Entry 1RTJ (X-ray diffraction, 2.35 A resolution); this record covers chains A and B.

[Chain A]
Protein: HIV-1 reverse transcriptase
Organism: Human immunodeficiency virus 1
Notes: EC 2.7.7.49
Reference sequence: P04585 (POL_HV1H2); residues 1-560 here correspond to UniProt positions 587-1146 (UniProt number = residue number + 586)
Chain sequence (560 residues; each row starts with the number of its first residue):
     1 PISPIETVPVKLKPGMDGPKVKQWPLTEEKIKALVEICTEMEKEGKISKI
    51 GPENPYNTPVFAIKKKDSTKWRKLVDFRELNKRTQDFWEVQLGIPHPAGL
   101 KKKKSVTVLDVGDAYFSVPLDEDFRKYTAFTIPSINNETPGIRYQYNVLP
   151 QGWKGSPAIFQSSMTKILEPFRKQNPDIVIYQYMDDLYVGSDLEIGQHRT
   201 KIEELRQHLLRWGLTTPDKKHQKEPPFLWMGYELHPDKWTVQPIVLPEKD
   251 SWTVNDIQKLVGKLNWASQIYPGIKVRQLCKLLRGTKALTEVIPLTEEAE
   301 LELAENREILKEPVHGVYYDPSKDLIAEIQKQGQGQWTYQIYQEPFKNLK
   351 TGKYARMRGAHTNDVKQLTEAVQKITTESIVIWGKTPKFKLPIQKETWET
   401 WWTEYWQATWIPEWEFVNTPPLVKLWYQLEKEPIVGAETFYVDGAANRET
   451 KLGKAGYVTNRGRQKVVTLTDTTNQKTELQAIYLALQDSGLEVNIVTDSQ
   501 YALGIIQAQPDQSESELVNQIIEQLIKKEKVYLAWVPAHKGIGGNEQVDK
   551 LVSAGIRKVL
Not modelled in the structure: 544-560
Modified positions: C280 (3-sulfinoalanine; CSD)
UniProt features mapped onto this chain:
  - binding site (Mg(2+)): D186
  - site: W402 (Essential for RT p66/p51 heterodimerization)

[Chain B]
Protein: HIV-1 reverse transcriptase
Organism: Human immunodeficiency virus 1
Notes: EC 2.7.7.49
Reference sequence: P04585 (POL_HV1H2); residues 1-440 here correspond to UniProt positions 587-1026 (UniProt number = residue number + 586)
Chain sequence (440 residues; row label = number of the first residue in the row):
     1 PISPIETVPVKLKPGMDGPKVKQWPLTEEKIKALVEICTEMEKEGKISKI
    51 GPENPYNTPVFAIKKKDSTKWRKLVDFRELNKRTQDFWEVQLGIPHPAGL
   101 KKKKSVTVLDVGDAYFSVPLDEDFRKYTAFTIPSINNETPGIRYQYNVLP
   151 QGWKGSPAIFQSSMTKILEPFRKQNPDIVIYQYMDDLYVGSDLEIGQHRT
   201 KIEELRQHLLRWGLTTPDKKHQKEPPFLWMGYELHPDKWTVQPIVLPEKD
   251 SWTVNDIQKLVGKLNWASQIYPGIKVRQLCKLLRGTKALTEVIPLTEEAE
   301 LELAENREILKEPVHGVYYDPSKDLIAEIQKQGQGQWTYQIYQEPFKNLK
   351 TGKYARMRGAHTNDVKQLTEAVQKITTESIVIWGKTPKFKLPIQKETWET
   401 WWTEYWQATWIPEWEFVNTPPLVKLWYQLEKEPIVGAETF
Not modelled in the structure: 1, 218-230
UniProt features mapped onto this chain:
  - binding site (Mg(2+)): D186
  - site: W402 (Essential for RT p66/p51 heterodimerization)

[Interface between chain A and chain B]
Contacting residue pairs (110):
  V8(A) with E53(B)
  P9(A) with E53(B)
  Q85(A) with E53(B), hydrogen bond (side chain-backbone)
  D86(A) with P55(B)
  F87(A) with P52(B)
  W88(A) with K20(B); V21(B); P52(B), hydrogen bond (backbone-backbone); N54(B); P55(B); Y56(B); N57(B); T131(B); R143(B)
  Q91(A) with N137(B)
  G93(A) with N137(B), hydrogen bond (backbone-side chain)
  P95(A) with N136(B); N137(B)
  H96(A) with N136(B), hydrogen bond (backbone-side chain)
  G99(A) with N136(B), hydrogen bond (backbone-side chain); E138(B)
  L100(A) with N136(B)
  K101(A) with E28(B), salt bridge
  A158(A) with P52(B)
  S162(A) with P52(B)
  T165(A) with P140(B)
  Y181(A) with E138(B)
  Q182(A) with E138(B), hydrogen bond (backbone-backbone); P140(B)
  K366(A) with Q394(B)
  E370(A) with Q394(B)
  Q373(A) with E396(B); T400(B)
  T376(A) with W401(B)
  T377(A) with T400(B)
  I380(A) with L26(B)
  V381(A) with I135(B); N136(B), hydrogen bond (backbone-backbone)
  I382(A) with I135(B); N136(B)
  G384(A) with T27(B); E28(B), hydrogen bond (backbone-backbone); I135(B)
  E399(A) with H361(B), salt bridge
  W402(A) with K331(B), hydrogen bond (backbone-side chain); H361(B); T362(B); D364(B)
  T403(A) with G333(B); Q334(B), hydrogen bond (backbone-backbone)
  E404(A) with Q334(B)
  Y405(A) with K331(B), hydrogen bond (backbone-side chain)
  W406(A) with K331(B); V417(B); N418(B); T419(B)
  Q407(A) with K331(B), hydrogen bond (backbone-side chain); D364(B); P392(B); I393(B); Q394(B)
  A408(A) with D364(B); P392(B), hydrogen bond (backbone-backbone); I393(B), hydrophobic
  T409(A) with D364(B), hydrogen bond (backbone-side chain)
  W410(A) with T362(B), hydrogen bond (side chain-backbone); N363(B); W401(B); Y405(B)
  P412(A) with W401(B)
  E432(A) with K259(B), salt bridge
  P433(A) with N255(B)
  I434(A) with T290(B)
  V435(A) with T290(B)
  T439(A) with K287(B); A288(B); L289(B), hydrogen bond (side chain-backbone)
  Y441(A) with V254(B); Q258(B); G285(B); T286(B); K287(B), hydrogen bond (side chain-backbone)
  V458(A) with T286(B)
  T459(A) with T286(B)
  N460(A) with T286(B); K287(B); A288(B)
  V496(A) with L289(B), hydrophobic
  L503(A) with P421(B), hydrophobic
  Q507(A) with T419(B), hydrogen bond (side chain-backbone); P420(B); P421(B)
  Y532(A) with N255(B), hydrogen bond; K259(B); L289(B), hydrophobic
  A534(A) with N255(B); L289(B), hydrophobic
  W535(A) with L422(B), hydrophobic
  V536(A) with Q258(B)
  P537(A) with V261(B), hydrophobic
  K540(A) with C280(B)
  G541(A) with C280(B); L283(B); R284(B), hydrogen bond (backbone-backbone)
  I542(A) with Q258(B); C280(B), hydrophobic; L283(B), hydrophobic
  G543(A) with L283(B), hydrogen bond (backbone-backbone); G285(B), hydrogen bond (backbone-backbone); T286(B), hydrogen bond (backbone-backbone)
Other interface residues (no listed pair), chain A (66 interface residues in all): L92, I159, Q161, I180, Y183, W383, N494
Other interface residues (no listed pair), chain B (61 interface residues in all): K22, P25, T139, G262, N265, W337, V365, L368, T397

[In short]
66 residues of chain A face 61 of chain B across their interface; the contacts include 23 hydrogen bonds and 3
salt bridges. Polar pairs include K101(A)-E28(B), E399(A)-H361(B) and E432(A)-K259(B).
Here chain A is HIV-1 reverse transcriptase and chain B is HIV-1 reverse transcriptase, both from Human
immunodeficiency virus 1. Entry 1RTJ (Mechanism of inhibition of HIV-1 reverse transcriptase by non-nucleoside
inhibitors) was determined by X-ray diffraction.
